PDB entry 1KH2 | X-ray diffraction, 2.30 A resolution | chains A and D of the 4 polymer chains in the assembly

== Chain A (and D) ==
Protein: Argininosuccinate Synthetase
Organism: Thermus thermophilus
Notes: EC 6.3.4.5; chain D of this document is another copy of the same molecule, construct and numbering; everything in this record applies to it too
UniProtKB: P59846 (ASSY_THET8); numbering as in UniProt (aligned over 1-400)
Amino-acid sequence (400 residues; row label = number of the first residue in the row):
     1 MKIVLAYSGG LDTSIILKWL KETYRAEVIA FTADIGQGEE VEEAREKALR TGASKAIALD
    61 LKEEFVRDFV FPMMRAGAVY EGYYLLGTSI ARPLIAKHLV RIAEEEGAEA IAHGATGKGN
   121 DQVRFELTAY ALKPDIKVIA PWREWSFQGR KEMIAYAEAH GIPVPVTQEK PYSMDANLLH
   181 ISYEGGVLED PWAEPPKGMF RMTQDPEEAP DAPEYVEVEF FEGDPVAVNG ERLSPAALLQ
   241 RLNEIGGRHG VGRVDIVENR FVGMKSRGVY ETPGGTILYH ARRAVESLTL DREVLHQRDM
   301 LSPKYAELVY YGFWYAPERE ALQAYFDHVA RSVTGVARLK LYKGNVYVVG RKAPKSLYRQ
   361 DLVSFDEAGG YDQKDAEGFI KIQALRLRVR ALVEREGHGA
Not modelled in the structure: 166-170, 360-369, 396-400 (chain D: 166-170, 365-369, 396-400)
Small-molecule neighbours: ATP (adenosine-5'-triphosphate): Ala6, Tyr7, Ser8, Gly9, Gly10, Leu11, Asp12, Thr13, Phe31, Thr32, Ala33, Gln37, Arg92, Ile95, His113, Gly114, Ala115, Asp121, Phe125, Met174
UniProt features mapped onto this chain:
  - binding site (ATP): Ala6 to Ser14, Ala33, Gly114
  - binding site (L-citrulline): Tyr84, Ser89, Asn120, Arg124, Ser173, Ser182, Glu258, Tyr270
  - binding site (L-aspartate): Thr116, Asn120, Asp121

== How chain A and chain D interact ==
Pairs across the interface - 38 pairs, chain A then chain D:
  Asp291(A) - Arg386(D)  salt bridge
  Arg292(A) - Arg386(D)
  Glu293(A) - Arg386(D)
  Lys355(A) - Val393(D)  hydrogen bond (side chain-backbone)
  Lys355(A) - Glu394(D)
  Lys355(A) - Arg395(D)
  Ser356(A) - Val393(D)
  Leu357(A) - Val389(D)
  Gly370(A) - Leu385(D)
  Gly370(A) - Arg388(D)
  Tyr371(A) - Ile382(D)  hydrophobic
  Tyr371(A) - Leu385(D)  hydrophobic
  Lys374(A) - Lys374(D)
  Asp375(A) - Gly378(D)
  Asp375(A) - Lys381(D)
  Asp375(A) - Ile382(D)
  Gly378(A) - Asp375(D)
  Phe379(A) - Phe379(D)  hydrophobic
  Phe379(A) - Ile382(D)  hydrophobic
  Phe379(A) - Gln383(D)
  Lys381(A) - Asp375(D)
  Ile382(A) - Tyr371(D)  hydrophobic
  Ile382(A) - Asp375(D)
  Ile382(A) - Phe379(D)  hydrophobic
  Gln383(A) - Phe379(D)
  Gln383(A) - Gln383(D)
  Leu385(A) - Leu362(D)  hydrophobic
  Leu385(A) - Tyr371(D)  hydrophobic
  Arg386(A) - Asp291(D)  salt bridge
  Arg386(A) - Arg292(D)
  Arg386(A) - Glu293(D)
  Arg388(A) - Gly370(D)
  Val389(A) - Leu357(D)
  Arg390(A) - Leu357(D)
  Val393(A) - Lys355(D)  hydrogen bond (backbone-side chain)
  Val393(A) - Ser356(D)
  Glu394(A) - Lys355(D)  salt bridge
  Arg395(A) - Lys355(D)
Other interface residues (no listed pair), chain A (25 interface residues in all): Lys304, Ala376
Other interface residues (no listed pair), chain D (27 interface residues in all): Lys304, Pro354, Ala376, Arg390

== Overview ==
25 residues of chain A face 27 of chain D across their interface, with 2 hydrogen bonds and 3 salt bridges.
Polar pairs include Asp291(A)-Arg386(D), Glu394(A)-Lys355(D) and Lys355(A)-Val393(D). Ligands of chain A: ATP.
Both chains are Argininosuccinate Synthetase (Thermus thermophilus). Entry 1KH2 (Crystal Structure of Thermus
thermophilus HB8 Argininosuccinate Synthetase in complex with ATP) was determined by X-ray diffraction (same
publication as 1KH1 and 1KOR).
